Entry 7OBQ (electron microscopy, 3.90 A resolution); this record covers chains y and z of the 8 polymer chains in the assembly.

== Chain y ==
Name: SRP receptor subunit alpha
Organism: Oryctolagus cuniculus
UniProtKB: A0A5F9CI80 (A0A5F9CI80_RABIT); residues 1-637 here = UniProt positions 1-637
Sequence (637 residues; row label = number of the first residue in the row):
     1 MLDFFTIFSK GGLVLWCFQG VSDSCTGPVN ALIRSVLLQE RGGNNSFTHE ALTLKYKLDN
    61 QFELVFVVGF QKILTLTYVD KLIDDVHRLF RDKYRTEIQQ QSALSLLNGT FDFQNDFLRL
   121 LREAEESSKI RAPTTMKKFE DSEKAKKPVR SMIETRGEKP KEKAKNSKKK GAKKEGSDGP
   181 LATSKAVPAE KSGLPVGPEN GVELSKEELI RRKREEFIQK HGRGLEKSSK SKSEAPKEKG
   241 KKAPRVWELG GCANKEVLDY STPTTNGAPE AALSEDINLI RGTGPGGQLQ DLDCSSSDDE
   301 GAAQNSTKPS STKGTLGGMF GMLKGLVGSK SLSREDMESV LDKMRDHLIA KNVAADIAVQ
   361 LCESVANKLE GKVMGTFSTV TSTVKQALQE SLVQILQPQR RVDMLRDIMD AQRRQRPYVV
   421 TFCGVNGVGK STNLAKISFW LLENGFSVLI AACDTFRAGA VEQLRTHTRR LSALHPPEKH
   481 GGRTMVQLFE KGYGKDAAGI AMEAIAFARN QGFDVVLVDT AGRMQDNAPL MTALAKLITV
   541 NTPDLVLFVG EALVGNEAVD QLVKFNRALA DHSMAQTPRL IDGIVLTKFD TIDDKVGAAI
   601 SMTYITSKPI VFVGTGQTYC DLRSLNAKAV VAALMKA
Disordered / not traced: 1, 148-329
Ion coordination: Mg2+: Ser431 (together with GMP-PNP)
Small-molecule neighbours:
  - GMP-PNP (GNP; phosphoaminophosphonic acid-guanylate ester), molecule 1: Asn426, Gly427, Arg457, Met524
  - GMP-PNP (GNP), molecule 2: Asn426, Gly427, Val428, Gly429, Lys430, Ser431, Thr432, Asn433, Lys436, Asp454, Arg457, Gln463, Thr520, Ala521, Gly522, Thr587, Lys588, Asp590, Thr591, Gly614, Thr615, Gly616, Gln617

== Chain z ==
Name: Signal recognition particle subunit SRP72
Organism: Canis lupus familiaris
UniProtKB: P33731 (SRP72_CANLF); numbering as in UniProt (aligned over 1-671)
Sequence (671 residues; numbered 1 to 671; the number before each row is that of its first residue):
     1 MASGGSGGVS VPALWSEVNR YGQNGDFTRA LKTVNKILQI NKDDVTALHC KVVCLIQNGS
    61 FKEALNVINT HTKVLANNSL SFEKAYCEYR LNRIENALKT IESANQQTDK LKELYGQVLY
   121 RLERYDECLA VYRDLVRNSQ DDYDEERKTN LSAVVAAQSN WEKVVPENLG LQEGTHELCY
   181 NAACALIGQG QLSQAMKILQ KAEDLCRRSL SEDSDGTEED PQAELAIIHG QMAYILQLQG
   241 RTEEALQLYN QIIKLKPTDV GLLAVIANNI ITINKDQNVF DSKKKVKLTN AEGVEFKLSK
   301 KQLQAIEFNK ALLAMYTNQA EQCRKISASL QSQSPEHLLP VLIQAAQLCR EKQHTKAIEL
   361 LQEFSDQHPE NAAEIKLTMA QLKISQGNIS KACLILRSIE ELKHKPGMVS ALVTMYSHEE
   421 DIDSAIEVFT QAIQWYQNHQ PKSSAHLSLI REAANFKLKY GRKKEAISDL EQLWKQNPKD
   481 IHTLAQLISA YSLVDPEKAK ALSKHLPSSD SMSLKVDVEA LENSPGATYI RKKGGKVAGD
   541 SQPKEQGQGD LKKKKKKKKG KLPKNYDPKV TPDPERWLPM RERSYYRGRK KGKKKDQIGK
   601 GTQGATAGAS SELDASKTVS SPPTSPRPGS AATASASTSN IIPPRHQKPA GAPATKKKQQ
   661 QKKKKGGKGG W
Disordered / not traced: 1-553, 616-671
Curated features (UniProtKB/Swiss-Prot):
  - modified residue: Ala2 (Blocked amino end (Ala)), Thr571 (Phosphothreonine), Thr618 (Phosphothreonine), Ser630 (Phosphoserine), Ser635 (Phosphoserine)
  - cross-link: Lys391 (Glycyl lysine isopeptide (Lys-Gly) (interchain with G-Cter in SUMO1))
What the authors report for this chain:
  - binding site for GMP-PNP: Gln603

== How chain y and chain z interact ==
Residue-residue contacts (5; chain y residue first):
  Thr455(y) with Thr602(z)
  Phe456(y) with Gly601(z); Gln603(z)
  Arg457(y) with Gln603(z)
  Ala458(y) with Gln603(z)
Other interface residues (no listed pair), chain y (5 interface residues in all): Tyr493
Other interface residues (no listed pair), chain z (5 interface residues in all): Gly604, Thr606

== Overview ==
Chain y and chain z each contribute 5 residues to their interface. Bound to chain y: GMP-PNP. The paper
reports a binding site for GMP-PNP at Gln603(z).
Here chain y is SRP receptor subunit alpha (Oryctolagus cuniculus) and chain z is Signal recognition particle
subunit SRP72 (Canis lupus familiaris). Entry 7OBQ (SRP-SR at the distal site conformation) was determined by
electron microscopy.
